1IBF - chain A; structure by X-ray diffraction, 2.20 A resolution.

== Chain A ==
Molecule: Cu, Zn superoxide dismutase
Organism: Photobacterium leiognathi
Notes: EC 1.15.1.1
UniProtKB: P00446 (SODC_PHOLE); residues 1-151 here correspond to UniProt positions 23-173 (UniProt number = residue number + 22)
Chain sequence (151 residues; numbered 1 to 151; the number before each row is that of its first residue):
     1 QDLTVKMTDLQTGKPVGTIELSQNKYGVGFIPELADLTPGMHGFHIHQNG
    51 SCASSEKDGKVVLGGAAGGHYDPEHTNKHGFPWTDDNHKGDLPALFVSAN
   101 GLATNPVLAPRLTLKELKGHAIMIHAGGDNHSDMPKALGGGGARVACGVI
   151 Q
Differences from the reference sequence: engineered mutation Gly-29 (Val51 in P00446); conflict Ile-31 (Thr53 in P00446)
Cystine bridges: Cys-52/Cys-147
Ion coordination: Cu ion: His-45, His-47, His-125; Zn2+: His-70, His-79, His-88, Asp-91
UniProt features mapped onto this chain:
  - binding site (Cu cation): His-45, His-47, His-70, His-125
  - binding site (Zn(2+)): His-70, His-79, His-88, Asp-91

== Summary ==
His-45, His-47 and His-125 coordinate a Cu ion ion. His-70, His-79, His-88 and Asp-91 form the Zn2+ site.
Curated annotation (UniProt) lists 4 Cu cation-binding residues and 4 Zn2+-binding residues.
Chain A is Cu, Zn superoxide dismutase (Photobacterium leiognathi); the structure, X-ray 3D structure of
p.leiognathi cu,zn sod mutant V29G, was determined by X-ray diffraction together with 1IB5, 1IBB, 1IBD and
1IBH from the same study.
